2ONP - chains C and D of the 4 polymer chains in the assembly; structure by X-ray diffraction, 2.00 A resolution.

Chain C (and D):
Name: Aldehyde dehydrogenase
Source organism: Homo sapiens
Notes: EC 1.2.1.3; chain D of this document is another copy of the same molecule, construct and numbering; everything in this record applies to it too
UniProt: P05091 (ALDH2_HUMAN); residues 1-500 here correspond to UniProt positions 18-517 (UniProt number = residue number + 17)
Chain sequence (500 residues; row label = number of the first residue in the row):
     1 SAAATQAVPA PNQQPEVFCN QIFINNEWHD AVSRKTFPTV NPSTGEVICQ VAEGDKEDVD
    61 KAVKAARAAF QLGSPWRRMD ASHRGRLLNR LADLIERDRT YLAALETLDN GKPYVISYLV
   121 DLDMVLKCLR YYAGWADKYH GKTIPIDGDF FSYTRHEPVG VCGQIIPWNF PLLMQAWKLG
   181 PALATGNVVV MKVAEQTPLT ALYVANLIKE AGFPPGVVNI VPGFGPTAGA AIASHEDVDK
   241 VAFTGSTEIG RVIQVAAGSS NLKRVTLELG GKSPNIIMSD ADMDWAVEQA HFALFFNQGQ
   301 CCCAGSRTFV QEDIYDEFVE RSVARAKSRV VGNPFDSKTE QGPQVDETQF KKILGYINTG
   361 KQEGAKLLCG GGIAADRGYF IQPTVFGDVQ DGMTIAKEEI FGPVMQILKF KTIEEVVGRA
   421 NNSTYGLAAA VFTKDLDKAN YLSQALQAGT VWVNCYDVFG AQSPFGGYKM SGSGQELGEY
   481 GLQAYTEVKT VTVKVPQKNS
Not modelled in the structure: 1-6
Differences from the reference sequence: engineered mutation Gln-475 (Arg492 in P05091)
Metal / ion sites: Na+: Val-40, Asp-109, Gln-196
Small-molecule neighbours:
  - guanidine (GAI), molecule 1: Phe-70, Glu-157, Pro-158, Val-159, Gly-160
  - guanidine (GAI), molecule 2: Ile-146, Asp-147, Gly-148, Phe-150
  - guanidine (GAI), molecule 3: Val-159, Leu-262, Arg-264, Glu-487
  - guanidine (GAI), molecule 4: Phe-350, Ile-373, Ala-375, Asp-376, Gly-378, Tyr-379
  - guanidine (GAI), molecule 5: Val-458, Phe-459, Gly-460
  - guanidine (GAI), molecule 6: Gly-467, Tyr-468, Lys-469, Gly-472, Ser-473
  - NAD (nicotinamide-adenine-dinucleotide): Ile-165, Ile-166, Pro-167, Trp-168, Asn-169, Lys-192, Val-193, Ala-194, Glu-195, Gln-196, Phe-224, Gly-225, Pro-226, Gly-229, Ala-230, Phe-243, Thr-244, Gly-245, Ser-246, Ile-249, Val-252, Ile-253, Glu-268, Leu-269, Gly-270, Cys-302, Gln-349, Lys-352, Glu-399, Phe-401
Swiss-Prot annotation at these positions:
  - active site: Glu-268 (Proton acceptor), Cys-302 (Nucleophile)
  - binding site (NAD(+)): Gly-245 to Gly-250
  - site: Asn-169 (Transition state stabilizer)
  - modified residue (N6-acetyllysine): Lys-35, Lys-56, Lys-61, Lys-142, Lys-351, Lys-366, Lys-409, Lys-411, Lys-434
Reported in the primary citation:
  - mutagenesis - R264Q (2-fold), R475Q (20-fold): decreased binding to NAD+ (citing earlier work)
  - mutagenesis - R264Q (2-fold), R475Q (2-fold): decreased catalytic activity (citing earlier work)
  - binding site for NAD: Glu-399, Phe-401
  - catalytic residues: Cys-302

Interface between chain C and chain D:
Residue-residue contacts - 119 pairs, chain C then chain D:
  Lys-127(C) with Asp-147(D)
  Lys-142(C) with Glu-479(D), salt bridge; Tyr-480(D)
  Ile-144(C) with Gln-462(D); Ser-463(D); Pro-464(D)
  Ile-146(C) with Gly-460(D); Gln-462(D); Ser-463(D)
  Asp-147(C) with Lys-127(D), salt bridge; Gln-462(D)
  Phe-150(C) with Cys-455(D), hydrophobic; Val-458(D), hydrophobic
  Ser-152(C) with Ser-463(D), hydrogen bond
  Tyr-153(C) with Ser-443(D)
  Thr-154(C) with Pro-464(D); Tyr-480(D), hydrogen bond
  Arg-155(C) with Gln-444(D)
  His-156(C) with Tyr-480(D), hydrogen bond
  Glu-157(C) with Gln-444(D); Tyr-468(D), hydrogen bond
  Thr-247(C) with Leu-262(D)
  Arg-251(C) with Gly-258(D), hydrogen bond (side chain-backbone); Ser-259(D), hydrogen bond (side chain-backbone); Ser-260(D), hydrogen bond (side chain-backbone); Leu-262(D)
  Gln-254(C) with Gln-254(D), hydrogen bond; Ala-257(D); Gly-258(D); Leu-262(D); Lys-263(D); Val-265(D)
  Val-255(C) with Val-255(D); Ser-259(D)
  Gly-258(C) with Arg-251(D); Gln-254(D)
  Ser-259(C) with Arg-251(D); Val-255(D)
  Ser-260(C) with Arg-251(D), hydrogen bond (backbone-side chain)
  Asn-261(C) with Met-470(D)
  Leu-262(C) with Thr-247(D); Arg-251(D); Leu-269(D), hydrophobic; Met-470(D), hydrophobic
  Lys-263(C) with Gln-254(D)
  Leu-267(C) with Leu-262(D), hydrophobic
  Leu-269(C) with Leu-262(D), hydrophobic
  Trp-285(C) with Lys-494(D)
  Ser-443(C) with Tyr-153(D); Lys-489(D), hydrogen bond (backbone-side chain)
  Gln-444(C) with Arg-155(D); Glu-157(D); Lys-489(D), hydrogen bond (backbone-side chain)
  Ala-445(C) with Leu-72(D), hydrophobic
  Leu-446(C) with Lys-489(D), hydrogen bond (backbone-side chain)
  Ala-448(C) with Lys-489(D)
  Gly-449(C) with Val-488(D); Lys-489(D); Thr-490(D), hydrogen bond (backbone-backbone)
  Thr-450(C) with Thr-490(D)
  Val-451(C) with Thr-490(D), hydrogen bond (backbone-backbone); Val-491(D); Thr-492(D), hydrogen bond (backbone-backbone)
  Trp-452(C) with Thr-492(D)
  Val-453(C) with Thr-492(D), hydrogen bond (backbone-backbone); Val-493(D); Lys-494(D), hydrogen bond (backbone-backbone)
  Asn-454(C) with Lys-494(D)
  Cys-455(C) with Phe-150(D), hydrophobic; Thr-492(D)
  Val-458(C) with Phe-150(D), hydrophobic; Thr-492(D)
  Gly-460(C) with Ile-146(D)
  Gln-462(C) with Ile-144(D); Ile-146(D); Asp-147(D)
  Ser-463(C) with Ile-144(D); Ile-146(D); Ser-152(D), hydrogen bond
  Pro-464(C) with Ile-144(D); Thr-154(D); Thr-490(D), hydrogen bond (backbone-side chain)
  Tyr-468(C) with Glu-157(D), hydrogen bond; Glu-487(D); Val-488(D); Lys-489(D)
  Met-470(C) with Asn-261(D)
  Gln-475(C) with Val-488(D)
  Glu-479(C) with Lys-142(D), salt bridge
  Tyr-480(C) with Lys-142(D); Thr-154(D), hydrogen bond; His-156(D), hydrogen bond; Val-488(D), hydrophobic
  Gln-483(C) with Gln-483(D)
  Glu-487(C) with Tyr-468(D)
  Val-488(C) with Gly-449(D); Tyr-468(D); Tyr-480(D), hydrophobic
  Lys-489(C) with Ser-443(D), hydrogen bond (side chain-backbone); Gln-444(D), hydrogen bond (side chain-backbone); Leu-446(D), hydrogen bond (side chain-backbone); Ala-448(D); Gly-449(D); Tyr-468(D)
  Thr-490(C) with Gly-449(D), hydrogen bond (backbone-backbone); Thr-450(D); Val-451(D), hydrogen bond (backbone-backbone); Pro-464(D), hydrogen bond (side chain-backbone)
  Val-491(C) with Ser-443(D); Val-451(D)
  Thr-492(C) with Val-451(D), hydrogen bond (backbone-backbone); Trp-452(D); Val-453(D), hydrogen bond (backbone-backbone); Cys-455(D); Val-458(D)
  Val-493(C) with Val-453(D)
  Lys-494(C) with Trp-285(D); Val-453(D), hydrogen bond (backbone-backbone); Asn-454(D)
Interface residues without a listed pair, chain C (65 interface residues in all): Leu-72, Gly-141, Pro-145, Gly-250, Arg-264, Asn-440, Phe-459, Gly-467, Ser-473
Interface residues without a listed pair, chain D (67 interface residues in all): Gly-141, Pro-145, Gly-250, Arg-264, Leu-267, Asn-440, Ala-445, Phe-459, Gly-467, Ser-473, Gln-475

In short:
65 residues of chain C face 67 of chain D across their interface, with 31 hydrogen bonds and 3 salt bridges.
Polar pairs include Lys-142(C)/Glu-479(D), Asp-147(C)/Lys-127(D) and Ser-152(C)/Ser-463(D). Bound to chain C:
NAD and 6 copies of guanidine. From the paper: the catalytic residue Cys-302(C); R264Q and R475Q of chain C
reduce binding to NAD+.
Chain C and chain D are both Aldehyde dehydrogenase (Homo sapiens); the structure, Arg475Gln Mutant of Human
Mitochondrial Aldehyde Dehydrogenase, complexed with NAD+, was determined by X-ray diffraction (same
publication as 2ONM, 2ONN and 2ONO).
